Entry 5W6I (X-ray diffraction, 3.10 A resolution); this record covers chains B and D of the 3 polymer chains in the assembly.

# Chain B
Protein: Hemagglutinin
Organism: Influenza A virus (A/Puerto Rico/8/1934(H1N1))
UniProtKB: P03452 (HEMA_I34A1); residues 1-176 here correspond to UniProt positions 344-519 (UniProt number = residue number + 343)
Chain sequence (176 residues; numbered 1 to 176; the number before each row is that of its first residue):
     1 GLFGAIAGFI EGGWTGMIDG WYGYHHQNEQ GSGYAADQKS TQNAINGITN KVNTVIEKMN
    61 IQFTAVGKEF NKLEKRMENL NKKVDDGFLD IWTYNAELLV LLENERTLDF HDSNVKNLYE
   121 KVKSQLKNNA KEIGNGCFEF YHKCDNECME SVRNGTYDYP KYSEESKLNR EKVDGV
Not modelled in the structure: 172-176
Curated features (UniProtKB/Swiss-Prot):
  - glycosylation: Asn154 (N-linked (GlcNAc...) asparagine)
Disulfides: Cys144-Cys148
Covalent attachments: N-acetylglucosamine (NAG) linked to Asn154

# Chain D
Protein: Ace-PH8-orn-leu-glu-tyr-phe-glu-trp-leu-ser-bal
Chain sequence (12 residues; each row starts with the number of its first residue):
     1 XXALEYFEWL SX
Modified residues: ACE (acetyl group) at position 1, PH8 (5-phenyl-L-norvaline) at position 2, BAL (beta-alanine) at position 12; Ala3 (L-ornithine; ORN)
Covalent attachments: covalent link Ala3-BAL_12

# How chain B and chain D interact
Residue-residue contacts - 15 pairs, chain B then chain D:
  Ile18(B) - Phe7(D)
  Asp19(B) - Phe7(D)
  Asp19(B) - Trp9(D)  hydrogen bond (backbone-side chain)
  Gly20(B) - Phe7(D)
  Trp21(B) - Tyr6(D)  hydrophobic
  Trp21(B) - Phe7(D)
  Gln38(B) - Trp9(D)
  Thr41(B) - Trp9(D)
  Gln42(B) - Trp9(D)
  Gln42(B) - Leu10(D)
  Gln42(B) - Ser11(D)  hydrogen bond (side chain-backbone)
  Thr49(B) - PH8_2(D)
  Thr49(B) - Leu4(D)
  Asn53(B) - PH8_2(D)  hydrogen bond (side chain-backbone)
  Ile56(B) - PH8_2(D)
Also at the interface, not in a pair above, chain B (13 interface residues in all): Ile45, Ile48, Val52
Also at the interface, not in a pair above, chain D (8 interface residues in all): ACE_1
Interface features reported in the paper:
  - interface residues, chain B: Val52(B), Ile56(B)

# Summary
The interface between chain B and chain D involves 13 residues on one side and 8 on the other; the contacts
include 3 hydrogen bonds. Polar pairs include Asp19(B)-Trp9(D), Gln42(B)-Ser11(D) and Asn53(B)-PH8_2(D).
Covalently linked N-acetylglucosamine: at Asn154(B). The paper reports interface residues Val52(B) and
Ile56(B).
Here chain B is Hemagglutinin (Influenza A virus (A/Puerto Rico/8/1934(H1N1))) and chain D is
Ace-PH8-orn-leu-glu-tyr-phe-glu-trp-leu-ser-bal. Entry 5W6I (Crystal structure of the A/Puerto Rico/8/1934
(H1N1) influenza virus hemagglutinin in complex with cyclic peptide CP141046 ...) was determined by X-ray
diffraction (same publication as 5W5S, 5W5U, 5W6R, 5W6T and 5W6U).
